Entry 9HBE (X-ray diffraction, 1.19 A resolution); this record covers chain A.

Chain A:
Protein: Fucose-binding lectin protein
Organism: Ralstonia solanacearum
UniProtKB: A0A0S4TLR1 (A0A0S4TLR1_RALSL); residues 1-90 here correspond to UniProt positions 2-91 (UniProt number = residue number + 1)
Chain sequence (90 residues; row label = number of the first residue in the row):
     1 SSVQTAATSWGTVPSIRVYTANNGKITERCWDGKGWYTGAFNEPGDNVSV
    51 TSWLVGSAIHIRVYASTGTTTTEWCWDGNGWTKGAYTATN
Small-molecule neighbours:
  - 7AZ (phosphonato-calix[6]arene), molecule 1: V13, D32, G33, K34
  - 7AZ, molecule 2: G24, K25, N42, E43, P44, W74, K83
  - beta-D-fructopyranose (BDF), molecule 1: R17, Y19, E28, C30, D32, Y37, G39, A40, F41, I61, W76, W81
  - beta-D-fructopyranose (BDF), molecule 2: R62, E73, C75, D77, G84, A85, Y86
From the paper describing this entry:
  - binding site for 7AZ: V13, K25, G33, K34, N42, E43, P44, W74, K83

Overview:
Ligands of chain A: beta-D-fructopyranose and compound 7AZ. The paper reports a binding site for 7AZ at V13,
K25 and G33 among others.
Chain A is Fucose-binding lectin protein (Ralstonia solanacearum); the structure, The RSL -
phosphonato-calix[6]arene cocrystal structure, pH 8.5, was determined by X-ray diffraction together with 9HBD,
9HBF and 9HBG from the same study.
